PDB entry 1RRG | X-ray diffraction, 2.40 A resolution | chains A and B

# Chain A (and B)
Name: Rat ADP-ribosylation factor-1
From: Rattus norvegicus
Notes: chain B of this document is another copy of the same molecule, construct and numbering; everything in this record applies to it too
UniProtKB: P84079 (ARF1_RAT); residues 2-181 here correspond to UniProt positions 1-180 (UniProt number = residue number - 1)
Amino-acid sequence (181 residues; numbered 1 to 181; the number before each row is that of its first residue):
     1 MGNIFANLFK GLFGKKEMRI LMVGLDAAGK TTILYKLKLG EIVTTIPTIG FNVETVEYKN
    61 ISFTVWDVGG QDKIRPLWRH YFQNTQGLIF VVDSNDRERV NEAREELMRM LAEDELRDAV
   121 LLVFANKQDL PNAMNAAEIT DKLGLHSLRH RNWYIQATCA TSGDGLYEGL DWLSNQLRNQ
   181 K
Disordered / not traced: 1, 71-73
Ion coordination: Mg2+: Thr-31 (together with GDP)
Ligand contacts:
  - GDP (guanosine-5'-diphosphate), molecule 1: Leu-25, Asp-26, Ala-27, Ala-28, Gly-29, Lys-30, Thr-31, Thr-32, Asp-67, Asn-126, Lys-127, Asp-129, Leu-130, Cys-159, Ala-160, Thr-161
  - GDP, molecule 2: Ile-49, Gly-50, Asn-52

# Chain A / chain B interface
Residue-residue contacts - 15 pairs, chain A then chain B:
  Tyr-35(A) / Thr-45(B)
  Tyr-35(A) / Ile-46(B)
  Glu-41(A) / Glu-41(B)
  Glu-41(A) / Val-43(B)
  Ile-42(A) / Ile-42(B)
  Ile-42(A) / Val-43(B)
  Ile-42(A) / Thr-44(B)  hydrogen bond (backbone-backbone)
  Val-43(A) / Glu-41(B)
  Val-43(A) / Ile-42(B)
  Thr-44(A) / Ile-42(B)  hydrogen bond (backbone-backbone)
  Thr-44(A) / Thr-44(B)
  Thr-45(A) / Tyr-35(B)
  Ile-46(A) / Thr-31(B)
  Ile-46(A) / Tyr-35(B)  hydrogen bond (backbone-side chain)
  Ile-49(A) / Thr-161(B)
Also at the interface, not in a pair above, chain A (13 interface residues in all): Thr-31, Thr-32, Asn-52, Glu-54, Thr-161
Also at the interface, not in a pair above, chain B (13 interface residues in all): Thr-32, Ile-49, Asn-52, Glu-54

# Overview
Chain A and chain B each contribute 13 residues to their interface, with 3 hydrogen bonds. Polar contacts
include Ile-46(A)/Tyr-35(B) and Ile-42(A)/Thr-44(B). Chain A binds GDP.
Both chains are Rat ADP-ribosylation factor-1 (Rattus norvegicus). Entry 1RRG (Non-myristoylated rat
ADP-ribosylation factor-1 complexed with GDP, dimeric crystal form) was determined by X-ray diffraction (same
publication as 1RRF).
